6NF6 - chains A and B; structure by electron microscopy, 3.32 A resolution.

== Chain A (and B) ==
Molecule: Otopetrin3
From: Gallus gallus
Notes: chain B of this document is another copy of the same molecule, construct and numbering; everything in this record applies to it too
Chain sequence (562 residues; numbered 0 to 561; the number before each row is that of its first residue; numbering starts at 0):
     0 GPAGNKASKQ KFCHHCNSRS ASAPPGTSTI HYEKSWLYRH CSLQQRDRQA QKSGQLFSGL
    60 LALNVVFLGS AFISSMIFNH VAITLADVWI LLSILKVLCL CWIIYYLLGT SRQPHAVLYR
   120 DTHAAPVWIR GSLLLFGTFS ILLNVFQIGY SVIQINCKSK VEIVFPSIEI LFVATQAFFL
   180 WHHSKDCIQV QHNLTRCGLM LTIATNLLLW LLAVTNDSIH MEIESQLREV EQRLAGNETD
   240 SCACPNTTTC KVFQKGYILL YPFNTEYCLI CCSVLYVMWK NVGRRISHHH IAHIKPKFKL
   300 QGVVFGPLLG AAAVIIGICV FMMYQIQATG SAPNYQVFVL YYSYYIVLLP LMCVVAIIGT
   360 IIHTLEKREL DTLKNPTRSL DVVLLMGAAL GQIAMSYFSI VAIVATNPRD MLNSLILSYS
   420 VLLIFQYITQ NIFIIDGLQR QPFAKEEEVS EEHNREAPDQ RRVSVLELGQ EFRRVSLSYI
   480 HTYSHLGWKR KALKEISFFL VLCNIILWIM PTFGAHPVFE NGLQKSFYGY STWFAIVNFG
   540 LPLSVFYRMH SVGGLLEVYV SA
Disordered / not traced: 0-48, 117-123, 228-245, 284-303, 367-374, 439-486, 561
What the authors report for this chain:
  - contacts within the chain: Gln175-Asn205, Gln175-Tyr266, Gln425-Arg547 (hydrogen bond), Gln429-Asn503, Gln429-Tyr546
  - conformationally variable residues (domain motion): Trp507

== Chain A / chain B interface ==
Residue-residue contacts (30):
  Leu55(A) - Ile434(B)  hydrophobic
  Phe56(A) - Ile431(B)  hydrophobic
  Leu59(A) - Ile427(B)  hydrophobic
  Leu59(A) - Ile431(B)  hydrophobic
  Asn63(A) - Tyr396(B)  hydrogen bond
  Asn63(A) - Ile427(B)
  Phe66(A) - Leu389(B)  hydrophobic
  Phe66(A) - Tyr396(B)  hydrophobic
  Ala70(A) - Tyr396(B)
  Ala70(A) - Val400(B)  hydrophobic
  Ser73(A) - Phe397(B)
  Ser74(A) - Val400(B)
  Phe77(A) - Thr531(B)
  Asn78(A) - Phe526(B)
  Ile82(A) - Ala404(B)  hydrophobic
  Leu389(A) - Phe66(B)  hydrophobic
  Tyr396(A) - Asn63(B)  hydrogen bond
  Tyr396(A) - Phe66(B)  hydrophobic
  Tyr396(A) - Ala70(B)
  Phe397(A) - Ser73(B)
  Val400(A) - Ala70(B)  hydrophobic
  Val400(A) - Ser74(B)
  Ala404(A) - Ile82(B)  hydrophobic
  Ile427(A) - Leu59(B)  hydrophobic
  Ile427(A) - Asn63(B)
  Ile431(A) - Phe56(B)  hydrophobic
  Ile431(A) - Leu59(B)  hydrophobic
  Ile434(A) - Leu55(B)  hydrophobic
  Phe526(A) - Asn78(B)
  Thr531(A) - Phe77(B)
Other interface residues (no listed pair), chain A (29 interface residues in all): Leu62, Leu67, Ala81, Met385, Ile392, Ala393, Ile423, Tyr527
Other interface residues (no listed pair), chain B (29 interface residues in all): Leu62, Leu67, Ala81, Met385, Ile392, Ala393, Ile423, Tyr527

== Summary ==
Chain A and chain B each contribute 29 residues to their interface, with 2 hydrogen bonds. The hydrogen-bonded
pair is Asn63(A)-Tyr396(B). The paper reports conformational variability at Trp507(A); contacts within the
chain involving Gln175(A), Asn205(A) and Tyr266(A) among others.
Both chains are Otopetrin3 (Gallus gallus). Entry 6NF6 (Structure of chicken Otop3 in nanodiscs) was
determined by electron microscopy (same publication as 6NF4).
